PDB entry 6UMM | electron microscopy, 3.70 A resolution | chains G and H of the 10 polymer chains in the assembly

# Chain G (and H)
Protein: ESX-3 secretion system protein EccD3
Organism: Mycobacterium smegmatis (strain ATCC 700084 / mc(2)155)
Notes: chain H of this document is another copy of the same molecule, construct and numbering; everything in this record applies to it too
Reference sequence: A0QQ46 (ECCD3_MYCS2); numbering as in UniProt (aligned over 1-475)
Sequence (475 residues; each row starts with the number of its first residue):
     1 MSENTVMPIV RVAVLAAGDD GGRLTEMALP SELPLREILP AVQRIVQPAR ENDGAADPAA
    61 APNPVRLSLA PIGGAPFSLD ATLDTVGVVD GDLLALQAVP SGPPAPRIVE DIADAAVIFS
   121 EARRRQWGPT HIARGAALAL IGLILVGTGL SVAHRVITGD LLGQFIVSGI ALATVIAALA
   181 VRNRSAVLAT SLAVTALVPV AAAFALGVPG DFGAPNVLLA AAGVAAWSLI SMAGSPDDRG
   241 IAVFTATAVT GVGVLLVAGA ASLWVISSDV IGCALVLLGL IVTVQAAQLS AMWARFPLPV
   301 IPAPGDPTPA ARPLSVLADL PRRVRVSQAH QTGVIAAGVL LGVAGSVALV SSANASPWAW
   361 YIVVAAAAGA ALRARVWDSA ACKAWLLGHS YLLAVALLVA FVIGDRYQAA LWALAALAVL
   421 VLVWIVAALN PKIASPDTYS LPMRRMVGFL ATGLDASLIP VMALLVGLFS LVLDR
Unresolved in the structure: 1-6, 50-60, 296-312 (chain H: 1-6, 50-66)

# How chain G and chain H interact
Residue-residue contacts (103):
  M7(G) with L15(H), hydrophobic; L96(H); Q97(H)
  A17(G) with F119(H), hydrophobic
  G21(G) with I112(H)
  G22(G) with D111(H); I112(H), hydrogen bond (backbone-backbone)
  R23(G) with V109(H); E110(H)
  L24(G) with V109(H); E110(H), hydrogen bond (backbone-backbone); I112(H), hydrophobic
  T25(G) with V109(H)
  E26(G) with R107(H)
  A28(G) with I72(H); G73(H)
  P30(G) with I72(H)
  E32(G) with L15(H); A16(H); G18(H); G22(H)
  L33(G) with L15(H), hydrophobic
  E37(G) with L93(H)
  I38(G) with I72(H), hydrophobic
  A41(G) with I72(H), hydrophobic
  I45(G) with R107(H)
  I72(G) with I118(H), hydrophobic; F119(H); A122(H), hydrophobic
  A95(G) with F119(H), hydrophobic
  V109(G) with L317(H)
  E110(G) with R312(H), hydrogen bond (backbone-side chain); L317(H)
  I112(G) with F296(H), hydrophobic; P297(H), hydrophobic; R312(H)
  A115(G) with L320(H), hydrophobic
  A116(G) with V324(H)
  F119(G) with P321(H), hydrophobic
  S120(G) with V324(H); Q328(H), hydrogen bond
  R123(G) with Q328(H)
  R124(G) with D378(H)
  R125(G) with A380(H)
  W127(G) with A380(H); K383(H); L387(H), hydrophobic
  I132(G) with A427(H); A428(H); A434(H), hydrophobic
  A133(G) with A428(H), hydrophobic
  G135(G) with W424(H)
  A136(G) with W424(H); I425(H), hydrophobic; A428(H), hydrophobic
  A139(G) with Y391(H); V421(H)
  L140(G) with V421(H), hydrophobic
  G142(G) with Y391(H)
  L143(G) with Y391(H); L414(H), hydrophobic; L417(H), hydrophobic; V421(H), hydrophobic
  V146(G) with L398(H), hydrophobic; L417(H), hydrophobic
  G147(G) with L414(H)
  L150(G) with L398(H), hydrophobic; A410(H); L411(H), hydrophobic; L414(H), hydrophobic
  H154(G) with Y407(H)
  I157(G) with Y407(H)
  R184(G) with L429(H)
  D378(G) with Q126(H)
  A380(G) with W127(H); H131(H)
  K383(G) with W127(H)
  L387(G) with W127(H), hydrophobic
  Y391(G) with A139(H), hydrogen bond (side chain-backbone); G142(H); L143(H), hydrogen bond (side chain-backbone)
  L398(G) with V146(H), hydrophobic; L150(H), hydrophobic
  V402(G) with L150(H), hydrophobic
  Y407(G) with I157(H)
  A410(G) with L150(H), hydrophobic
  L411(G) with L150(H), hydrophobic; L162(H), hydrophobic
  L414(G) with L143(H), hydrophobic; G147(H); L150(H), hydrophobic
  L417(G) with V146(H), hydrophobic
  V421(G) with A139(H); L143(H), hydrophobic
  W424(G) with I132(H); G135(H); A136(H)
  I425(G) with A136(H), hydrophobic
  A428(G) with I132(H); A133(H), hydrophobic; A136(H), hydrophobic
  P431(G) with P129(H), hydrophobic
  A434(G) with I132(H), hydrophobic
Also at the interface, not in a pair above, chain G (77 interface residues in all): P8, I9, L15, L29, R44, G73, L93, I108, D111, P129, T158, L162, A384, V395, A418, A427
Also at the interface, not in a pair above, chain H (77 interface residues in all): A17, G21, L24, P71, G74, P106, I108, A115, R123, L140, H154, I166, R325, S379, A384, V402, A418, P431

# Summary
Chain G and chain H each contribute 77 residues to their interface, with 6 hydrogen bonds. Among the polar
pairs are E110(G)-R312(H), S120(G)-Q328(H) and Y391(G)-A139(H).
Both chains are ESX-3 secretion system protein EccD3 (Mycobacterium smegmatis (strain ATCC 700084 /
mc(2)155)). Entry 6UMM (A complete structure of the ESX-3 translocon complex) was determined by electron
microscopy.
